8QQK - chains A and D of the 4 polymer chains in the assembly; structure by electron microscopy, 2.80 A resolution.

Chain A:
Protein: Cytochrome bo(3) ubiquinol oxidase subunit 1
From: Escherichia coli BL21(DE3)
Notes: EC 7.1.1.3
Reference sequence: P0ABI8 (CYOB_ECOLI); residue numbers follow UniProt; this construct covers 1-663
Chain sequence (663 residues; numbered 1 to 663; the number before each row is that of its first residue):
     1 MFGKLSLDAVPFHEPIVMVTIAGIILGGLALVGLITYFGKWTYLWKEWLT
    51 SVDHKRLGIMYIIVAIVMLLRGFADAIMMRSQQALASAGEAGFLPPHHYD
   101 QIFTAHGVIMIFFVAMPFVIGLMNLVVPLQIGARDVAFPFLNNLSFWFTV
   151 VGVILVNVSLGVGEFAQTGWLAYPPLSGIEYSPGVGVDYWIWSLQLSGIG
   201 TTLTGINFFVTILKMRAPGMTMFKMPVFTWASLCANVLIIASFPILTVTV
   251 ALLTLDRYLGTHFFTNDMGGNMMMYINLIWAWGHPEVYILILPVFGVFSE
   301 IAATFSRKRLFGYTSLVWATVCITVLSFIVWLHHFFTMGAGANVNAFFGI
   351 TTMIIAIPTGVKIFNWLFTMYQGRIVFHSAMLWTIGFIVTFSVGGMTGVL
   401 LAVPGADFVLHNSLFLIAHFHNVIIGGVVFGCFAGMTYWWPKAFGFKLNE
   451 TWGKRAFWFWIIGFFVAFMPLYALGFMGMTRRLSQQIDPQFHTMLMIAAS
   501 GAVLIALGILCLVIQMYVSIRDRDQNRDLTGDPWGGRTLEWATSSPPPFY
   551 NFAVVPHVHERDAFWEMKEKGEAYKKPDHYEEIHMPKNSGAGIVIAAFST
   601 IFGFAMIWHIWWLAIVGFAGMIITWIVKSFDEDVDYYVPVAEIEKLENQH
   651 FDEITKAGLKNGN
Disordered / not traced: 662-663
Curated features (UniProtKB/Swiss-Prot):
  - binding site (ubiquinone-8): Arg71, Asp75, His98
  - binding site (heme b): His106, Trp170, His421, Arg481, Arg482
  - binding site (Cu(2+)): His284, His333, His334
  - binding site (Fe(II)-heme o): Tyr288, His411, His419
  - cross-link: His284 to Tyr288 (1'-histidyl-3'-tyrosine (His-Tyr))
Bound ions: Cu ion: His284, His333, His334; heme o Fe near His419 (its only coordinating residue here); heme Fe near His421 (its only coordinating residue here)
Small-molecule neighbours:
  - 1,2-Distearoyl-sn-glycerophosphoethanolamine (3PE): Trp192, Gln195, Ala251, Thr254, Leu255, Tyr258, Leu259, Phe602, Met606, Trp611, Ile615, Phe618
  - heme (HEM): Phe73, Ala76, Met79, Arg80, Gln83, Phe103, Thr104, His106, Gly107, Met110, Ile111, Ala115, Gly169, Trp170, Leu414, Ile417, Phe420, His421, Ile424, Ile425, Val429, Trp460, Phe468, Arg481, Arg482, Ile505
  - heme o (HEO): Trp170, Trp280, His284, Val287, Tyr288, Leu290, Ile291, His333, His334, Thr352, Ile355, Ala356, Ile357, Thr359, Gly360, Ile363, Phe364, Phe391, Ser392, Gly395, Met396, Gly398, Val399, Leu401, Ala402, Asp407, Leu410, His411, Asn412, Leu416, His419, Phe420, Val423, Ile424, Val428, Arg481

Chain D:
Protein: Cytochrome bo(3) ubiquinol oxidase subunit 4
From: Escherichia coli BL21(DE3)
Reference sequence: P0ABJ6 (CYOD_ECOLI); residue numbers follow UniProt; this construct covers 1-109
Chain sequence (109 residues; row label = number of the first residue in the row):
     1 MSHSTDHSGASHGSVKTYMTGFILSIILTVIPFWMVMTGAASPAVILGTI
    51 LAMAVVQVLVHLVCFLHMNTKSDEGWNMTAFVFTVLIIAILVVGSIWIMW
   101 NLNYNMMMH
Disordered / not traced: 1-10

Chain A / chain D interface:
Residue-residue contacts - 27 pairs, chain A then chain D:
  Leu213(A) with Trp76(D), hydrophobic
  Lys214(A) with Asp73(D), salt bridge
  Val237(A) with Phe83(D), hydrophobic
  Ile245(A) with Leu91(D), hydrophobic
  Asn271(A) with Met99(D); Asn103(D), hydrogen bond
  Met273(A) with Met99(D); Leu102(D), hydrophobic; Met106(D), hydrophobic
  Met274(A) with Met99(D)
  Asn277(A) with Ser95(D); Ile98(D)
  Phe328(A) with Ile87(D), hydrophobic; Ile90(D)
  Ile329(A) with Ile90(D), hydrophobic
  Trp331(A) with Ile98(D), hydrophobic
  Leu332(A) with Ile98(D), hydrophobic
  Met338(A) with Leu102(D), hydrophobic; Met106(D)
  Gly339(A) with Leu102(D); Asn105(D), hydrogen bond (backbone-side chain)
  Ala340(A) with Leu102(D); Asn105(D)
  Gly341(A) with Asn105(D)
  Val344(A) with Trp97(D), hydrophobic; Asn101(D)
  Phe348(A) with Ile98(D), hydrophobic
Also at the interface, not in a pair above, chain A (23 interface residues in all): Ala241, Ala281, Phe335, Asn343, Phe347
Also at the interface, not in a pair above, chain D (16 interface residues in all): Gly94

In short:
Chain A and chain D form an interface of 23 and 16 residues respectively; the contacts include 2 hydrogen
bonds and 1 salt bridge. Among the polar pairs are Lys214(A)-Asp73(D), Asn271(A)-Asn103(D) and
Gly339(A)-Asn105(D). Ligands of chain A: 1,2-Distearoyl-sn-glycerophosphoethanolamine, heme and heme o.
Here chain A is Cytochrome bo(3) ubiquinol oxidase subunit 1 and chain D is Cytochrome bo(3) ubiquinol oxidase
subunit 4, both from Escherichia coli BL21(DE3). Entry 8QQK (Cryo-EM structure of E. coli cytochrome bo3
quinol oxidase assembled in peptidiscs) was determined by electron microscopy.
